Entry 6VME (X-ray diffraction, 2.19 A resolution); this record covers chains C and D of the 4 polymer chains in the assembly.

== Chain C ==
Name: Vacuolar protein sorting-associated protein 37B
Organism: Homo sapiens
Reference sequence: Q9H9H4 (VP37B_HUMAN); residues 97-167 here = UniProt positions 97-167
Chain sequence (71 residues; numbered 97 to 167; the number before each row is that of its first residue):
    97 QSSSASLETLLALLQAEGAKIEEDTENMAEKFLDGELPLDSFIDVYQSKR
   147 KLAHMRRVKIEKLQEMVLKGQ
Unresolved in the structure: 97-98, 166-167
What the authors report for this chain:
  - mutagenesis - K158N: unchanged binding to Multivesicular body subunit 12A (chain D)
  - mutagenesis - K158N: unchanged binding to MVB12A UMA-N

== Chain D ==
Name: Multivesicular body subunit 12A
Organism: Homo sapiens
Reference sequence: Q96EY5 (MB12A_HUMAN); numbering as in UniProt (aligned over 206-228)
Chain sequence (25 residues; numbered 204 to 228; the number before each row is that of its first residue):
   204 SNASSLYGISAMDGVPFTLHPRFEG
Unresolved in the structure: 204, 224-228
Construct notes: expression tag (204-205)

== Interface between chain C and chain D ==
Pairs across the interface (9; chain C residue first):
  Leu103(C) - Leu222(D)  hydrophobic
  Val154(C) - Phe220(D)  hydrophobic
  Lys155(C) - Phe220(D)
  Glu157(C) - Ile212(D)
  Lys158(C) - Met215(D)  hydrogen bond (side chain-backbone)
  Lys158(C) - Asp216(D)
  Lys158(C) - Val218(D)  hydrogen bond (side chain-backbone)
  Lys158(C) - Phe220(D)
  Met162(C) - Phe220(D)
Other interface residues (no listed pair), chain D (7 interface residues in all): Thr221
The authors on this interface:
  - pairs named by the authors: Lys158(C)-Met215(D) (hydrogen bond), Phe220(D)-Lys155(C)

== Summary ==
6 residues of chain C and 7 residues of chain D are in contact, with 2 hydrogen bonds. Among the polar pairs
are Lys158(C)-Met215(D) and Lys158(C)-Val218(D). The paper describes a hydrogen bond between Lys158(C) and
Met215(D); a contact between Phe220(D) and Lys155(C). The paper reports that K158N of chain C leaves binding
to Multivesicular body subunit 12A (chain D) unchanged; K158N of chain C leaves binding to MVB12A UMA-N
unchanged.
Here chain C is Vacuolar protein sorting-associated protein 37B and chain D is Multivesicular body subunit
12A, both from Homo sapiens. Entry 6VME (Human ESCRT-I heterotetramer headpiece) was determined by X-ray
diffraction.
